Entry 4FA6 (X-ray diffraction, 2.70 A resolution); this record covers chain A.

== Chain A ==
Molecule: Phosphatidylinositol 4,5-bisphosphate 3-kinase catalytic subunit gamma isoform
From: Homo sapiens
Notes: EC 2.7.1.153, 2.7.11.1
Reference sequence: P48736 (PK3CG_HUMAN); residue numbers follow UniProt; this construct covers 144-1102
Sequence (966 residues; numbered 143 to 1108; the number before each row is that of its first residue):
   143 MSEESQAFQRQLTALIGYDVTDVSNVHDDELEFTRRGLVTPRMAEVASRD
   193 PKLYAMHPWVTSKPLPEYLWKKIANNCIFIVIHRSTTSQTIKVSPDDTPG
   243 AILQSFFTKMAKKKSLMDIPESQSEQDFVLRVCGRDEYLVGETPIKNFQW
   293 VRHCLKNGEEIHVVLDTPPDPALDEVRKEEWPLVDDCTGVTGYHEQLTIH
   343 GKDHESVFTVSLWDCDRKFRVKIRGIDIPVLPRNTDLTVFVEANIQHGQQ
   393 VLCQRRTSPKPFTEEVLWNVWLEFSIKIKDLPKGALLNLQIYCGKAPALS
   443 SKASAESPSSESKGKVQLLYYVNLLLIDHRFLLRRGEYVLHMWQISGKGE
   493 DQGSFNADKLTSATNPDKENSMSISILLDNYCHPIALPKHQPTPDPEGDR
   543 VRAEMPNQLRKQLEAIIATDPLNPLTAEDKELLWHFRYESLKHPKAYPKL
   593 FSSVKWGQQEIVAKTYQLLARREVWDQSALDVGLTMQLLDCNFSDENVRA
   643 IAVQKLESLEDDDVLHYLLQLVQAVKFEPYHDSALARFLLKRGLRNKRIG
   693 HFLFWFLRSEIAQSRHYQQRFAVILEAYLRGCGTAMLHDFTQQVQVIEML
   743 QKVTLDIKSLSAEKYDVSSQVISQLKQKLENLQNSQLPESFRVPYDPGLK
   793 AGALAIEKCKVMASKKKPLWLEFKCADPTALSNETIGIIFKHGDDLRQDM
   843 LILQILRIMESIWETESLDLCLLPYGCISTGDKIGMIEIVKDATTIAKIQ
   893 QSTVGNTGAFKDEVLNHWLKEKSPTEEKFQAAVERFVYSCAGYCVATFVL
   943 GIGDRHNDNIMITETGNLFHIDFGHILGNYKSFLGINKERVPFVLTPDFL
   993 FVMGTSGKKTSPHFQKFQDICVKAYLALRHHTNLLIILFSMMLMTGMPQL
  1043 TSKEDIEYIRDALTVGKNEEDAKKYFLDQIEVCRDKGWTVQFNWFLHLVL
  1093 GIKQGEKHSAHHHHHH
Not modelled in the structure: 143, 255-268, 323-356, 436-457, 490-496, 527-543, 968-980, 1093-1108
Construct notes: expression tag (143, 1103-1108)
Small-molecule neighbours: 0TA (2-amino-8-cyclopentyl-4-methyl-6-(1H-pyrazol-4-yl)pyrido[2,3-d]pyrimidin-7(8H)-one): M804, W812, I831, K833, D841, Y867, I879, E880, I881, V882, A885, T887, K890, M953, F961, I963, D964

== In short ==
Bound to chain A: compound 0TA.
Chain A is Phosphatidylinositol 4,5-bisphosphate 3-kinase catalytic subunit gamma isoform (Homo sapiens); the
structure, Design and Synthesis of a Novel Pyrrolidinyl Pyrido Pyrimidinone Derivative as a Potent Inhibitor
of PI3Ka ..., was determined by X-ray diffraction, deposited together with 4FAD.
